Entry 3NAZ (X-ray diffraction, 3.00 A resolution); this record covers chains A and D of the 6 polymer chains in the assembly.

== Chain A (and D) ==
Name: Glycogen [starch] synthase isoform 2
Source organism: Saccharomyces cerevisiae
Notes: EC 2.4.1.11; chain D of this document is another copy of the same molecule, construct and numbering; everything in this record applies to it too
UniProt: P27472 (GYS2_YEAST); residue numbers follow UniProt; this construct covers 1-705
Chain sequence (725 residues; each row starts with the number of its first residue; numbers below 1 keep their minus sign (Met-19 is residue -19)):
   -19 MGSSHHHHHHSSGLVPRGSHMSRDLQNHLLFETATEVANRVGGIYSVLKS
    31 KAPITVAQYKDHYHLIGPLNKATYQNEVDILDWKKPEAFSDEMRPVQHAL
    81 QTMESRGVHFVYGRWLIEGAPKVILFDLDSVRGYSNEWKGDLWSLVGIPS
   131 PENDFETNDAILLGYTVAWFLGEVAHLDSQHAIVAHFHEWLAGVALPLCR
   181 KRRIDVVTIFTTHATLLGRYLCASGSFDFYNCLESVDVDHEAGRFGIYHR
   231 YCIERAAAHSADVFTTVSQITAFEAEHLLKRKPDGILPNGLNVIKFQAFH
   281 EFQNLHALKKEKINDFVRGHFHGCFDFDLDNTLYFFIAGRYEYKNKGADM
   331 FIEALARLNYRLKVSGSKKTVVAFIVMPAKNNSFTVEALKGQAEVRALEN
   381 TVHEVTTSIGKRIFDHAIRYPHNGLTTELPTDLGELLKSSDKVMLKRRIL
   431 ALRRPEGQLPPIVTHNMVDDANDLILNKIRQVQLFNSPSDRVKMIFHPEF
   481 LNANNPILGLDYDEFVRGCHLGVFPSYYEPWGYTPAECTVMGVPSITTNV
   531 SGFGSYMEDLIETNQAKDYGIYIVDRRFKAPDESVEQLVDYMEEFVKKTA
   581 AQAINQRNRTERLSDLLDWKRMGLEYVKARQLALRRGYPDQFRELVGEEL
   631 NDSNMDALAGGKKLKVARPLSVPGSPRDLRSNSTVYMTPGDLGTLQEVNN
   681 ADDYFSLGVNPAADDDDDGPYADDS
Disordered / not traced: -19 to 1, 206-207, 278-284, 402-414, 541-545, 640-705 (chain D: -19 to 1, 206-207, 278-283, 402-413, 541-545, 640-705)
Construct notes: expression tag (-19 to 0); engineered mutation Ala580 (Arg in P27472), Ala581 (Arg in P27472), Ala583 (Arg in P27472)
Swiss-Prot annotation at these positions:
  - binding site (UDP): Arg20, Arg320, Thr514
  - binding site (UDP-alpha-D-glucose): His193, Arg199, Arg320, Glu509, Trp511, Gly512
  - binding site (alpha-D-glucose 6-phosphate): His280, Glu281, Gln283, His286, Lys290, His500, Arg587
  - modified residue: Ser159 (Phosphoserine), Ser363 (Phosphoserine), Ser467 (Phosphoserine), Ser651 (Phosphoserine), Ser655 (Phosphoserine), Ser661 (Phosphoserine), Ser663 (Phosphoserine), Thr668 (Phosphothreonine)
From the paper describing this entry:
  - conformationally variable residues (order/disorder transition): Ala278 to Asn284, Pro401 to Asp412
  - binding site for sulfate ion: Arg589
  - mutagenesis - R587A/R589A/R592A: decreased catalytic activity
  - mutagenesis - R589A/R592A: decreased catalytic activity on absence of glucose-6-phosphate
  - mutagenesis - R589A/R592A: unchanged catalytic activity on glucose-6-phosphate
  - post-translational modification sites: Thr668 (citing earlier work)
  - allosteric site: Arg587

== Chain A / chain D interface ==
Contacting residue pairs (27; chain A residue first):
  Tyr25(A) - Arg427(D)  hydrogen bond
  Lys29(A) - Arg427(D)
  Gln55(A) - Leu430(D)
  Gln55(A) - Arg433(D)
  Asn56(A) - Arg427(D)
  Asn56(A) - Leu430(D)
  Glu57(A) - Arg427(D)  salt bridge
  Asp59(A) - Lys426(D)  salt bridge
  Leu96(A) - Val423(D)
  Leu96(A) - Arg427(D)
  Leu96(A) - Leu430(D)  hydrophobic
  Ile97(A) - Val423(D)
  Ala100(A) - Val423(D)  hydrophobic
  Ser363(A) - Ser363(D)
  Val423(A) - Leu96(D)
  Val423(A) - Ile97(D)
  Lys426(A) - Asp59(D)  salt bridge
  Arg427(A) - Tyr25(D)  hydrogen bond
  Arg427(A) - Asn56(D)
  Arg427(A) - Glu57(D)  salt bridge
  Arg427(A) - Leu96(D)
  Leu430(A) - Gln55(D)
  Leu430(A) - Asn56(D)
  Leu430(A) - Leu96(D)  hydrophobic
  Asn484(A) - Asn484(D)
  Asn484(A) - Pro486(D)
  Pro486(A) - Asn484(D)
Interface residues without a listed pair, chain A (19 interface residues in all): Val58, Asn362, Arg433
Interface residues without a listed pair, chain D (20 interface residues in all): Lys29, Val58, Ala100, Asn362, Asn485

== In short ==
19 residues of chain A and 20 residues of chain D are in contact; the contacts include 2 hydrogen bonds and 4
salt bridges. Polar contacts include Glu57(A)-Arg427(D), Asp59(A)-Lys426(D) and Tyr25(A)-Arg427(D). The paper
reports a binding site for sulfate ion at Arg589(A); R587A/R589A/R592A of chain A reduce catalytic activity.
Both chains are Glycogen [starch] synthase isoform 2 (Saccharomyces cerevisiae). Entry 3NAZ (Basal state form
of Yeast Glycogen Synthase) was determined by X-ray diffraction, deposited together with 3NB0, 3NCH and 3O3C.
